1Q8S - chains A and B; structure by X-ray diffraction, 2.05 A resolution.

[Chain A (and B)]
Protein: lectin
Organism: Pterocarpus angolensis
Notes: chain B of this document is another copy of the same molecule, construct and numbering; everything in this record applies to it too
Sequence (252 residues; each row starts with the number of its first residue):
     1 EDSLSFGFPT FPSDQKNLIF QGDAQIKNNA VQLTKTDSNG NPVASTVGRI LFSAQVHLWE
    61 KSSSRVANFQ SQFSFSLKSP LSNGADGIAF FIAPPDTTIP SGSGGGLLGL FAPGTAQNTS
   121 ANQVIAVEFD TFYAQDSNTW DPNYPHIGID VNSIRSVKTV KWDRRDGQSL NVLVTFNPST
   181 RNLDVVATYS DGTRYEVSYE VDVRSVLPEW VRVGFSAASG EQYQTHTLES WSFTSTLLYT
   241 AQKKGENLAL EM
Disordered / not traced: 242-252
Modified residues: Glu1 (pyroglutamic acid; PCA)
Bound ions: Mn2+: Glu128, Asp130, Asp141, His146; Ca2+: Asp130, Phe132, Asn138, Asp141

[Interface between chain A and chain B]
Pairs across the interface (30):
  Glu1(A) - Gly7(B)
  Glu1(A) - Phe8(B)
  Glu1(A) - Asn17(B)
  Asp2(A) - Gly7(B)  hydrogen bond (backbone-backbone)
  Asp2(A) - Pro9(B)
  Ser3(A) - Phe6(B)
  Ser3(A) - Gly7(B)  hydrogen bond (backbone-backbone)
  Leu4(A) - Ser5(B)
  Ser5(A) - Leu4(B)
  Ser5(A) - Ser5(B)  hydrogen bond
  Phe6(A) - Ser3(B)
  Gly7(A) - Glu1(B)
  Gly7(A) - Asp2(B)  hydrogen bond (backbone-backbone)
  Gly7(A) - Ser3(B)  hydrogen bond (backbone-backbone)
  Phe8(A) - Glu1(B)
  Pro9(A) - Asp2(B)
  Asp14(A) - Trp210(B)  hydrogen bond
  Lys16(A) - Gln55(B)
  Lys16(A) - Trp210(B)
  Asn17(A) - Glu1(B)
  Asn17(A) - Ala54(B)
  Asn17(A) - Gln55(B)  hydrogen bond (side chain-backbone)
  Asn17(A) - Trp210(B)
  Ala54(A) - Asn17(B)
  Gln55(A) - Lys16(B)
  Gln55(A) - Asn17(B)  hydrogen bond (backbone-side chain)
  Glu60(A) - Pro12(B)
  Trp210(A) - Asp14(B)  hydrogen bond
  Trp210(A) - Lys16(B)
  Trp210(A) - Asn17(B)
Also at the interface, not in a pair above, chain A (21 interface residues in all): Pro12, Gln15, Phe52, His57, Glu209
Also at the interface, not in a pair above, chain B (19 interface residues in all): Gln15, Phe52, Glu60

[In short]
21 residues of chain A and 19 residues of chain B are in contact, with 9 hydrogen bonds. Polar pairs include
Ser5(A)-Ser5(B), Asp14(A)-Trp210(B) and Asn17(A)-Gln55(B). Glu128(A), Asp130(A), Asp141(A) and His146(A)
coordinate Mn2+. Asp130(A), Phe132(A), Asn138(A) and Asp141(A) form the Ca2+ site.
Chain A and chain B are both lectin (Pterocarpus angolensis); the structure, Pterocarpus angolensis lectin
(PAL) in complex with the dimannoside Man(alpha1-6)Man, was determined by X-ray diffraction, deposited
together with 1Q8O, 1Q8P, 1Q8Q, 1Q8V and 1UKG.
